7QPH - chains A and B of the 8 polymer chains in the assembly; structure by X-ray diffraction, 1.90 A resolution.

[Chain A (and B)]
Protein: Histone-arginine methyltransferase CARM1
From: Mus musculus
Notes: EC 2.1.1.319; chain B of this document is another copy of the same molecule, construct and numbering; everything in this record applies to it too
UniProt: Q9WVG6 (CARM1_MOUSE); residues 130-487 here = UniProt positions 130-487
Chain sequence (361 residues; numbered 127 to 487; the number before each row is that of its first residue):
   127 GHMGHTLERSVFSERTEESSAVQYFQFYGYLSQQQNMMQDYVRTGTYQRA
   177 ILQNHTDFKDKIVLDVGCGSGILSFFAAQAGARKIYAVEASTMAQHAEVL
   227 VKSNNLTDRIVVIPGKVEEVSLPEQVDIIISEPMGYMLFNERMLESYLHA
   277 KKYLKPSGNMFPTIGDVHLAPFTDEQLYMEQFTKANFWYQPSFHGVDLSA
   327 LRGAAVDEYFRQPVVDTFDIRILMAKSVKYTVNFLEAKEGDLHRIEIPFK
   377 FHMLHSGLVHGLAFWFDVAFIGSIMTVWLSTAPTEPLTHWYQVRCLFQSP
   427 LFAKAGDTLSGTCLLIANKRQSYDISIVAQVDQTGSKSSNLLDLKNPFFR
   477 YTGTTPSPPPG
Disordered / not traced: 127-135, 479-487
Sequence notes: expression tag (127-129)
Swiss-Prot annotation at these positions:
  - region: Arg347 to Leu380 (Required for nuclear translocation)
  - binding site (S-adenosyl-L-methionine): Gln160, Arg169, Gly193, Glu215, Glu244, Ser272
  - modified residue: Ser217 (Phosphoserine)
  - cross-link: Lys228 (Glycyl lysine isopeptide (Lys-Gly) (interchain with G-Cter in ubiquitin))
Ligand contacts: QVR ((2R,3R,4S,5R)-2-(6-aminopurin-9-yl)-5-[(E)-prop-1-enyl]oxolane-3,4-diol): Phe138, Tyr150, Phe151, Tyr154, Gln160, Gly193, Gly195, Val214, Glu215, Ala216, Ser217, Gly241, Lys242, Val243, Glu244, Glu258, Met260, Glu267, Met269, Ser272

[How chain A and chain B interact]
Pairs across the interface - 73 pairs, chain A then chain B:
  Ser145(A) - Ser145(B)
  Val148(A) - Ser145(B)
  Gln149(A) - Gln149(B)
  Tyr156(A) - Glu334(B)
  Tyr156(A) - Asn472(B)
  Leu157(A) - Trp314(B)
  Leu157(A) - Ala330(B)
  Leu157(A) - Ala331(B)
  Leu157(A) - Glu334(B)  hydrogen bond (backbone-side chain)
  Ser158(A) - Glu334(B)  hydrogen bond (backbone-side chain)
  Ser158(A) - Tyr335(B)
  Gln161(A) - Lys310(B)  hydrogen bond (side chain-backbone)
  Gln161(A) - Phe313(B)
  Gln161(A) - Trp314(B)  hydrogen bond
  Gln161(A) - Tyr335(B)  hydrogen bond
  Met164(A) - Phe313(B)  hydrophobic
  Met164(A) - Trp314(B)  hydrophobic
  Met164(A) - Phe319(B)
  Met164(A) - Leu324(B)  hydrophobic
  Gln165(A) - Phe313(B)
  Tyr167(A) - His320(B)
  Thr170(A) - His320(B)
  Gln174(A) - His320(B)  hydrogen bond
  Ile198(A) - Val322(B)  hydrophobic
  Phe201(A) - Val322(B)  hydrophobic
  Phe202(A) - His320(B)
  Gln205(A) - His320(B)  hydrogen bond (side chain-backbone)
  Gln205(A) - Gly321(B)
  Gln205(A) - Val322(B)
  His222(A) - Leu327(B)
  His222(A) - Ala330(B)
  Val225(A) - Ala326(B)  hydrophobic
  Val225(A) - Leu327(B)  hydrophobic
  Leu226(A) - Asp323(B)
  Leu226(A) - Leu324(B)  hydrophobic
  Leu226(A) - Leu327(B)  hydrophobic
  Ser229(A) - Ala326(B)
  Asn230(A) - Asp323(B)  hydrogen bond (side chain-backbone)
  Lys310(A) - Gln161(B)
  Phe313(A) - Gln161(B)
  Phe313(A) - Met164(B)  hydrophobic
  Phe313(A) - Gln165(B)
  Trp314(A) - Leu157(B)
  Trp314(A) - Gln160(B)
  Trp314(A) - Gln161(B)
  Trp314(A) - Met164(B)  hydrophobic
  Phe319(A) - Met164(B)
  His320(A) - Tyr167(B)
  His320(A) - Thr170(B)
  His320(A) - Gly171(B)
  His320(A) - Gln174(B)  hydrogen bond (backbone-side chain)
  His320(A) - Phe202(B)
  His320(A) - Gln205(B)  hydrogen bond (backbone-side chain)
  Gly321(A) - Gln205(B)
  Val322(A) - Phe201(B)  hydrophobic
  Val322(A) - Asn230(B)
  Asp323(A) - Leu226(B)
  Asp323(A) - Asn230(B)  hydrogen bond (backbone-side chain)
  Leu324(A) - Met164(B)  hydrophobic
  Leu324(A) - Leu226(B)  hydrophobic
  Ala326(A) - Val225(B)  hydrophobic
  Ala326(A) - Ser229(B)
  Leu327(A) - His222(B)
  Leu327(A) - Val225(B)  hydrophobic
  Leu327(A) - Leu226(B)  hydrophobic
  Ala330(A) - Leu157(B)  hydrophobic
  Ala331(A) - Leu157(B)
  Glu334(A) - Tyr156(B)
  Glu334(A) - Leu157(B)  hydrogen bond (side chain-backbone)
  Glu334(A) - Ser158(B)  hydrogen bond (side chain-backbone)
  Tyr335(A) - Ser158(B)
  Tyr335(A) - Gln161(B)  hydrogen bond
  Asn472(A) - Tyr156(B)  hydrogen bond
Interface residues without a listed pair, chain A (41 interface residues in all): Gly155, Gln160, Gly171, Ser196
Interface residues without a listed pair, chain B (41 interface residues in all): Glu143, Val148, Gly155, Ile198

[Summary]
The chain A/chain B interface involves 41 residues from each chain; the contacts include 15 hydrogen bonds.
Polar contacts include Leu157(A)-Glu334(B), Ser158(A)-Glu334(B) and Gln161(A)-Lys310(B). Bound to chain A:
compound QVR. From UniProt: 6 S-adenosyl-L-methionine-binding residues on chain A.
Chain A and chain B are both Histone-arginine methyltransferase CARM1 (Mus musculus); the structure, Crystal
structure of mouse CARM1 in complex with histone H3_22-31 K27 acetylated, was determined by X-ray diffraction.
